Entry 5MXA (X-ray diffraction, 2.50 A resolution); this record covers chains B and A.

Chain B:
Protein: Interleukin-23 subunit alpha
Organism: Homo sapiens
UniProt: Q9NPF7 (IL23A_HUMAN); residues 1-189 here = UniProt positions 1-189
Amino-acid sequence (198 residues; each row starts with the number of its first residue):
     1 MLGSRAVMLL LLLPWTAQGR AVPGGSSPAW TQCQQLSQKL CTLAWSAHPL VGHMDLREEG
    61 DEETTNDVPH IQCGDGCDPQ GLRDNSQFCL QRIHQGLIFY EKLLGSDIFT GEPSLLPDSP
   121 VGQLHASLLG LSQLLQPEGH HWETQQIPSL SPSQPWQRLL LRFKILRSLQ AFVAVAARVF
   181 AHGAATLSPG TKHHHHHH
Disordered / not traced: 1-26, 52-63, 139-149, 190-198
Sequence notes: expression tag (190-198)
Cystine bridges: Cys77-Cys89

Chain A:
Protein: Interleukin-12 subunit beta
Organism: Homo sapiens
UniProt: P29460 (IL12B_HUMAN); numbering as in UniProt (aligned over 1-328)
Amino-acid sequence (328 residues; row label = number of the first residue in the row):
     1 MCHQQLVISW FSLVFLASPL VAIWELKKDV YVVELDWYPD APGEMVVLTC DTPEEDGITW
    61 TLDQSSEVLG SGKTLTIQVK EFGDAGQYTC HKGGEVLSHS LLLLHKKEDG IWSTDILKDQ
   121 KEPKNKTFLR CEAKNYSGRF TCWWLTTIST DLTFSVKSSR GSSDPQGVTC GAATLSAERV
   181 RGDNKEYEYS VECQEDSACP AAEESLPIEV MVDAVHKLKY ENYTSSFFIR DIIKPDPPKN
   241 LQLKPLKNSR QVEVSWEYPD TWSTPHSYFS LTFCVQVQGK SKREKKDRVF TDKTSATVIC
   301 RKNASISVRA QDRYYSSSWS EWASVPCS
Disordered / not traced: 1-22, 248, 281-284
UniProt features mapped onto this chain:
  - glycosylation: Asn135 (N-linked (GlcNAc...) asparagine), Asn222 (N-linked (GlcNAc...) asparagine), Trp319 (C-linked (Man) tryptophan)
Cystine bridges: Cys50-Cys90, Cys131-Cys142, Cys170-Cys193, Cys300-Cys327
Covalently attached groups: glycan linked to Asn222

How chain B and chain A interact:
Inter-chain disulfides: Cys73(B)-Cys199(A)
Pairs across the interface - 35 pairs, chain B then chain A:
  Gln38(B) with Tyr314(A)
  Cys41(B) with Tyr314(A), hydrogen bond (side chain-backbone)
  Trp45(B) with Tyr315(A), hydrophobic; Ser316(A)
  His70(B) with Glu203(A); Glu204(A); Ser205(A)
  Ile71(B) with Ala202(A); Glu203(A), hydrogen bond (backbone-backbone)
  Cys73(B) with Cys199(A), disulfide; Ala202(A)
  Cys77(B) with Tyr268(A), hydrogen bond (backbone-side chain)
  Asp78(B) with Ala201(A)
  Pro79(B) with Pro265(A); Tyr268(A), hydrophobic
  Ser168(B) with Glu203(A)
  Gln170(B) with Tyr315(A)
  Ala171(B) with Glu203(A); Arg230(A); Tyr315(A), hydrophobic
  Phe172(B) with Glu203(A), hydrogen bond (backbone-side chain)
  Ala174(B) with Tyr314(A); Tyr315(A), hydrophobic
  Val175(B) with Ala201(A); Glu203(A); Tyr268(A)
  Ala177(B) with Tyr314(A), hydrophobic
  Arg178(B) with Tyr136(A), hydrogen bond; Tyr268(A); Asp312(A), salt bridge; Tyr314(A)
  Ala181(B) with Ser267(A); Tyr314(A)
  His182(B) with Ser267(A), hydrogen bond; Tyr268(A)
Interface residues without a listed pair, chain B (25 interface residues in all): Pro69, Gln72, Leu82, Val179, Ala185, Thr186
Interface residues without a listed pair, chain A (17 interface residues in all): Phe269, Arg313

Summary:
25 residues of chain B and 17 residues of chain A are in contact; the contacts include 1 disulfide bond, 6
hydrogen bonds and 1 salt bridge. Polar pairs include Arg178(B)-Asp312(A), Cys41(B)-Tyr314(A) and
Cys77(B)-Tyr268(A).
Here chain B is Interleukin-23 subunit alpha and chain A is Interleukin-12 subunit beta, both from Homo
sapiens. Entry 5MXA (Structure of unbound Interleukin-23) was determined by X-ray diffraction together with
5MZV from the same study.
